8XZ3 - chains A and O of the 34 polymer chains in the assembly; structure by electron microscopy, 3.60 A resolution.

[Chain A]
Molecule: 23S rRNA
Organism: Mycolicibacterium smegmatis MC2 155
Sequence (3119 nucleotides; numbered 2 to 3120; the number before each row is that of its first residue):
     2 AAGUGUUUAA GGGCGCAUGG UGGAUGCCUU GGCACUGGGA GCCGAUGAAG GACGUAGGAG
    62 GCUGCGAUAA GCCUCGGGGA GCUGUCAACC GAGCGUUGAU CCGAGGAUGU CCGAAUGGGG
   122 AAACCCGGCA CGAGUGAUGU CGUGUCACCA GGCGCUGAAU AUAUAGGCGU CUGGGGGGAA
   182 CGCGGGGAAG UGAAACAUCU CAGUACCCGU AGGAAGAGAA AACAAAAUGU GAUUCCGUGA
   242 GUAGUGGCGA GCGAAAGCGG AGGAUGGCUA AACCGUAUGC AUGUGAUACC GGGUAGGGGU
   302 UGUGUGUGCG GGGUUGUGGG ACCUAUCUUU CCGGCUCUAC CUGGCUGGAG GGCAGUGAGA
   362 AAAUGUUGUG GUUAGCGGAA AUGGCUUGGG AUGGCCUGCC GUAGACGGUG AGAGCCCGGU
   422 ACGUGAAAAC CCGACGUCUG UCUUGAUGGU GUUCCCGAGU AGCAGCGGGC CCGUGGAAUC
   482 UGCUGUGAAU CUGCCGGGAC CACCCGGUAA GCCUGAAUAC UUCCCAGUGA CCGAUAGCGG
   542 AUUAGUACCG UGAGGGAAUG GUGAAAAGUA CCCCGGGAGG GGAGUGAAAG AGUACCUGAA
   602 ACCGUGCGCU UACAAUCCGU CAGAGCCCUC GACGUGUCGU GGGGUGAUGG CGUGCCUUUU
   662 GAAGAAUGAG CCUGCGAGUC AGGGACAUGU CGCGAGGUUA ACCCGGGUGG GGUAGCCGCA
   722 GCGAAAGCGA GUCUGAAUAG GGCGUAUCCA CACAAGAGUG UGUGGUGUAG UGGUGUGUUC
   782 UGGACCCGAA GCGGAGUGAU CUACCCAUGG CCAGGGUGAA GCGCGGGUAA GACCGCGUGG
   842 AGGCCCGAAC CCACUUAGGU UGAAGACUGA GGGGAUGAGC UGUGGGUAGG GGUGAAAGGC
   902 CAAUCAAACU CCGUGAUAGC UGGUUCUCCC CGAAAUGCAU UUAGGUGCAG CGUCGCAUGU
   962 UUCUUGCCGG AGGUAGAGCU ACUGGAUGGC CGAUGGGCCC CACAGGGUUA CUGACGUCAG
  1022 CCAAACUCCG AAUGCCGGUA AGUCCAAGAG UGCGGCAGUG AGACGGCGGG GGAUAAGCUC
  1082 CGUGCGUCGA GAGGGAAACA GCCCAGAUCG CCGGCUAAGG CCCCUAAGCG UGUGCUAAGU
  1142 GGAAAAGGAU GUGCAGUCGC GAAGACAACC AGGAGGUUGG CUUAGAAGCA GCCACCCUUG
  1202 AAAGAGUGCG UAAUAGCUCA CUGGUCAAGU GAUUGUGCGC CGAUAAUGUA GCGGGGCUCA
  1262 AGCACACCGC CGAAGCCGCG GCAGCCAACG UGUUGGCUGG GUAGGGGAGC GUCCUGCAUC
  1322 CGGUGAAGCC GCCGAGUGAU CGAGUGGUGG AGGGUGUGGG AGUGAGAAUG CAGGCAUGAG
  1382 UAGCGAUUAG GCAAGUGAGA ACCUUGCCCG CCGAAAGACC AAGGGUUCCU GGGCCAGGCC
  1442 AGUCCGCCCA GGGUGAGUCG GGACCUAAGG CGAGGCCGAC AGGCGUAGUC GAUGGACAAC
  1502 GGGUUGAUAU UCCCGUACCC GUGUAUGUGC GUCCAUGAUG AAUCAGCGGU ACUAACCAUC
  1562 CAAAACCACC GUGACCGCAC CUUUCGGGGU GUGGCGUUGG UGGGGCUGCA UGGGACCUUC
  1622 GUUGGUAGUA GUCAAGCGAU GGGGUGACGC AGGAAGGUAG CCGUACCGGU CAGUGGUAAU
  1682 ACCGGGGUAA GCCUGUAGGG AGUCAGAUAG GUAAAUCCGU CUGGCAUAUA UCCUGAGAGG
  1742 UGAUGCAUAG CCGAGUGAGG CGAAUUCGGU GAUCCUAUGC UGCCGAGAAA AGCCUCUAGC
  1802 GAGGACAUAC ACGGCCCGUA CCCCAAACCA ACACAGGUGG UCAGGUAGAG AAUACUAAGG
  1862 CGUACGAGUG AACUAUGGUU AAGGAACUCG GCAAAAUGCC CCCGUAACUU CGGGAGAAGG
  1922 GGGACCCACA UGGCGUGUAA GCCUUUACGG CCCAAGCGUG AGUGGGUGGC ACAAACCAGU
  1982 GAGAAGCGAC UGUUUACUAA AAACACAGGU CCGUGCGAAG UCGCAAGACG AUGUAUACGG
  2042 ACUGACGCCU GCCCGGUGCU GGAAGGUUAA GAGGACCCGU UAACUCCCUU UGGGGGUGAA
  2102 GCGGAGAAUU UAAGCCCCAG UAAACGGCGG UGGUAACUAU AACCAUCCUA AGGUAGCGAA
  2162 AUUCCUUGUC GGGUAAGUUC CGACCUGCAC GAAUGGCGUA ACGACUUCUC AACUGUCUCA
  2222 ACCAUAGACU CGGCGAAAUU GCACUACGAG UAAAGAUGCU CGUUACGCGC GGCAGGACGA
  2282 AAAGACCCCG GGACCUUCAC UACAACUUGG UAUUGGUGCU CGAUACGGUU UGUGUAGGAU
  2342 AGGUGGGAGA CUGUGAAGCU CACACGCCAG UGUGGGUGGA GUCGUUGUUG AAAUACCACU
  2402 CUGAUCGUAU UGGGCCUCUA ACCUCGGACC GUAUAUCCGG UUCAGGGACA GUGCCUGGUG
  2462 GGUAGUUUAA CUGGGGCGGU UGCCUCCUAA AAUGUAACGG AGGCGCCCAA AGGUUCCCUC
  2522 AACCUGGACG GCAAUCAGGU GUUGAGUGUA AGUGCACAAG GGAGCUUGAC UGCGAGACGG
  2582 ACAUGUCGAG CAGGGACGAA AGUCGGGACU AGUGAUCCGG CACCUCUGAG UGGAAGGGGU
  2642 GUCGCUCAAC GGAUAAAAGG UACCCCGGGG AUAACAGGCU GAUCUUCCCC AAGAGUCCAU
  2702 AUCGACGGGA UGGUUUGGCA CCUCGAUGUC GGCUCGUCGC AUCCUGGGGC UGGAGCAGGU
  2762 CCCAAGGGUU GGGCUGUUCG CCCAUUAAAG CGGCACGCGA GCUGGGUUUA GAACGUCGUG
  2822 AGACAGUUCG GUCUCUAUCC GCCGCGCGCG UCAGAAGCUU GAGGAAACCU GUCCCUAGUA
  2882 CGAGAGGACC GGGACGGACG AACCUCUGGU AUACCAGUUG UCCCACCAGG GGCACGGCUG
  2942 GAUAGCCACG UUCGGACAGG AUAACCGCUG AAAGCAUCUA AGCGGGAAAC CUCUUCCAAG
  3002 ACCAGGCUUC UCACCCUCUA GGAGGGAUAA GGCCCCCCGC AGACCACGGG AUUGAUAGAC
  3062 CAGACCUGGA AGCCUAGUAA UAGGUGCAGG GAACUGGCAC UAACCGGCCG AAAACUUAC
Ligand contacts: erythromycin a (ERY): U861, A2282, A2283, A2286, A2727, G2729, U2833, C2834, U2835

[Chain O]
Molecule: Large ribosomal subunit protein bL17
Organism: Mycolicibacterium smegmatis MC2 155
UniProtKB: A0QSL9 (RL17_MYCS2); numbering as in UniProt (aligned over 2-119)
Amino-acid sequence (118 residues; row label = number of the first residue in the row):
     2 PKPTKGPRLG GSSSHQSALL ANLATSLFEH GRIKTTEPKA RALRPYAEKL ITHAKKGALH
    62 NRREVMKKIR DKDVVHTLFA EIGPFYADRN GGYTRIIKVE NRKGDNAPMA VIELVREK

[Interface between chain A and chain O]
Pairs across the interface (110):
  A1390(A) with His-16(O), stacking on the base; Ala-19(O), base contact
  G1391(A) with His-16(O), hydrogen bond to the sugar; Leu-20(O), sugar contact; Asn-23(O), base contact
  G1392(A) with Leu-24(O), sugar contact
  C1393(A) with Leu-24(O), sugar contact; Ser-27(O), hydrogen bond to the sugar; His-31(O), sugar contact; Ile-34(O), phosphate contact; Lys-35(O), phosphate contact; Thr-36(O), phosphate contact
  A1394(A) with His-31(O), hydrogen bond to the sugar; Ile-34(O), phosphate contact; Lys-35(O), hydrogen bond to the phosphate
  A1402(A) with Arg-103(O), base contact; Lys-104(O), phosphate contact; Gly-105(O), hydrogen bond to the phosphate; Asp-106(O), base contact
  C1409(A) with Asn-23(O), hydrogen bond to the base
  C1410(A) with Ala-19(O), sugar contact; Asn-23(O), hydrogen bond to the sugar; Arg-71(O), salt bridge to the phosphate
  G1411(A) with Arg-71(O), salt bridge to the phosphate
  G1674(A) with Arg-63(O), sugar contact; Lys-73(O), salt bridge to the phosphate; Asp-74(O), base contact; His-77(O), stacking on the base
  U1675(A) with Leu-60(O), base contact; Arg-63(O), hydrogen bond to the sugar; Arg-64(O), hydrogen bond to the base; Met-67(O), base contact; Lys-73(O), hydrogen bond to the base
  G1676(A) with Leu-60(O), sugar contact; Arg-64(O), base contact
  G1867(A) with Asp-106(O), hydrogen bond to the sugar
  A1868(A) with Thr-37(O), phosphate contact; Lys-40(O), phosphate contact; Arg-103(O), sugar contact; Asp-106(O), sugar contact; Ala-108(O), sugar contact; Pro-109(O), sugar contact
  G1869(A) with Thr-37(O), phosphate contact; Pro-39(O), phosphate contact; Lys-40(O), salt bridge to the phosphate
  U1870(A) with Pro-8(O), base contact
  G1871(A) with Lys-6(O), salt bridge to the phosphate; Gly-7(O), sugar contact
  A2225(A) with Arg-9(O), salt bridge to the phosphate
  U2226(A) with Pro-8(O), phosphate contact; Arg-9(O), hydrogen bond to the phosphate; Gly-12(O), sugar contact
  C2232(A) with Asn-107(O), hydrogen bond to the sugar
  G2233(A) with Gly-105(O), base contact; Asn-107(O), sugar contact
  U2913(A) with Arg-9(O), sugar contact; Ser-14(O), sugar contact
  A2914(A) with Pro-2(O), base contact; Pro-4(O), base contact; Thr-5(O), hydrogen bond to the base; Arg-9(O), salt bridge to the phosphate; Ser-14(O), phosphate contact; Gln-17(O), phosphate contact; Leu-21(O), base contact; Tyr-47(O), base contact
  C2925(A) with Lys-73(O), sugar contact
  A2926(A) with Lys-73(O), salt bridge to the phosphate
  A2929(A) with Arg-64(O), base contact
  G2930(A) with Arg-64(O), hydrogen bond to the sugar
  G2931(A) with Lys-68(O), sugar contact
  G2932(A) with Lys-68(O), sugar contact
  G2933(A) with Arg-71(O), sugar contact
  C2934(A) with Ser-15(O), phosphate contact
  C3038(A) with Arg-42(O), salt bridge to the phosphate
  C3041(A) with Lys-6(O), salt bridge to the phosphate
  A3042(A) with Lys-6(O), base contact
  G3043(A) with Lys-6(O), hydrogen bond to the base
  G3059(A) with Lys-3(O), salt bridge to the phosphate; Arg-45(O), hydrogen bond to the base; Pro-46(O), sugar contact; Gly-92(O), base contact; Gly-93(O), base contact
  A3060(A) with Pro-2(O), phosphate contact; Glu-49(O), hydrogen bond to the sugar; Gly-92(O), sugar contact; Gly-93(O), sugar contact
  C3061(A) with Thr-53(O), hydrogen bond to the phosphate; Asn-91(O), sugar contact; Gly-92(O), sugar contact
  A3071(A) with His-61(O), base contact
  A3072(A) with Arg-64(O), sugar contact
  G3073(A) with Leu-60(O), sugar contact
  G3090(A) with His-61(O), hydrogen bond to the sugar
  G3091(A) with Glu-65(O), sugar contact
  G3092(A) with His-54(O), salt bridge to the phosphate
  A3093(A) with Pro-2(O), sugar contact; Lys-3(O), sugar contact; Pro-4(O), base contact; Lys-50(O), salt bridge to the phosphate
  A3094(A) with Lys-3(O), sugar contact
  C3101(A) with Arg-90(O), hydrogen bond to the sugar; Asn-91(O), sugar contact; Gly-92(O), hydrogen bond to the sugar; Gly-93(O), hydrogen bond to the base
  U3102(A) with Arg-45(O), hydrogen bond to the base; Arg-90(O), sugar contact; Gly-93(O), sugar contact; Thr-95(O), hydrogen bond to the sugar; Arg-96(O), sugar contact
  A3103(A) with Arg-96(O), salt bridge to the phosphate
Also at the interface, not in a pair above, chain A (55 interface residues in all): G1400, A1401, A1673, A2227, C3037, C3062
Also at the interface, not in a pair above, chain O (67 interface residues in all): Leu-10, Ser-13, Ser-18, Arg-33, Ala-43, Lys-57, Tyr-94, Lys-99, Val-116

[In short]
55 residues of chain A face 67 of chain O across their interface; the contacts include 25 hydrogen bonds, 14
salt bridges and 2 aromatic stacking contacts. Polar pairs include C1409(A)/Asn-23(O), U1675(A)/Arg-64(O) and
U1675(A)/Lys-73(O). Ligands of chain A: erythromycin a.
Here chain A is 23S rRNA and chain O is Large ribosomal subunit protein bL17, both from Mycolicibacterium
smegmatis MC2 155. Entry 8XZ3 (Mycobacterium smegmatis 50S ribosomal subunit with Erythromycin) was determined
by electron microscopy, deposited together with 8KAB.
